8TW4 - chains F and G of the 8 polymer chains in the assembly; structure by electron microscopy, 3.30 A resolution.

[Chain F]
Protein: T-cell surface glycoprotein CD3 epsilon chain
Source organism: Homo sapiens
UniProt: P07766 (CD3E_HUMAN); residues 1-207 here = UniProt positions 1-207
Amino-acid sequence (207 residues; numbered 1 to 207; the number before each row is that of its first residue):
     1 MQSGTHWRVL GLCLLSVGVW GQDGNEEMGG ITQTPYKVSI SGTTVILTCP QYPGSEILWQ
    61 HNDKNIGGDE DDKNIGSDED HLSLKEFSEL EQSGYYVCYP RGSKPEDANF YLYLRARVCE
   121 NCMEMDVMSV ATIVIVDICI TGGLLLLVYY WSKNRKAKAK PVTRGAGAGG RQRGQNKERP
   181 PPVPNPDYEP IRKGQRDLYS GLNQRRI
Disordered / not traced: 1-35, 65-73, 123-207
Disulfide bonds: Cys49-Cys98, Cys119-Cys122

[Chain G]
Protein: T-cell surface glycoprotein CD3 gamma chain
Source organism: Homo sapiens
UniProt: P09693 (CD3G_HUMAN); numbering as in UniProt (aligned over 1-182)
Amino-acid sequence (190 residues; each row starts with the number of its first residue):
     1 MEQGKGLAVL ILAIILLQGT LAQSIKGNHL VKVYDYQEDG SVLLTCDAEA KNITWFKDGK
    61 MIGFLTEDKK KWNLGSNAKD PRGMYQCKGS QNKSKPLQVY YRMCQNCIEL NAATISGFLF
   121 AEIVSIFVLA VGVYFIAGQD GVRQSRASDK QTLLPNDQLY QPLKDREDDQ YSHLQGNQLR
   181 RNHHHHHHHH
Disordered / not traced: 1-26, 33-38, 130-190
Disulfide bonds: Cys46-Cys87, Cys104-Cys107
Glycans and other covalent adducts: N-acetylglucosamine (NAG) linked to Asn52, Asn92
Construct notes: expression tag (183-190)
UniProt features mapped onto this chain:
  - motif: Leu153, Leu154 (Di-leucine motif)
  - modified residue (Phosphoserine): Ser145, Ser148
  - glycosylation (N-linked (GlcNAc...) asparagine): Asn52, Asn92
  - mutagenesis: Leu153 (L153A: Abolishes lysosomal targeting; L153I: Diminished but persistent lysosomal targeting), Leu154 (L154A: Abolishes lysosomal targeting; L154A: Diminished but persistent lysosomal targeting; L154I: No effect), Tyr160 (Y160A: Abolishes lysosomal targeting), Leu163 (L163A: Abolishes lysosomal targeting)

[Interface between chain F and chain G]
Pairs across the interface - 30 pairs, chain F then chain G:
  Ile40(F) with Asn106(G)
  Tyr95(F) with Lys32(G)
  Glu106(F) with Lys95(G)
  Ala108(F) with Lys95(G), hydrogen bond (backbone-side chain)
  Asn109(F) with Pro96(G)
  Phe110(F) with Met84(G), hydrophobic; Gln98(G)
  Tyr111(F) with His29(G); Leu97(G), hydrophobic; Gln98(G), hydrogen bond (backbone-backbone)
  Leu112(F) with Gln98(G); Tyr100(G), hydrophobic
  Tyr113(F) with Gln98(G), hydrogen bond (backbone-backbone); Val99(G); Tyr100(G), hydrogen bond (backbone-backbone)
  Leu114(F) with Tyr100(G)
  Arg115(F) with Tyr101(G); Cys107(G)
  Arg117(F) with Cys104(G), hydrogen bond; Asn106(G), hydrogen bond (backbone-side chain); Cys107(G), hydrogen bond
  Val118(F) with Asn106(G); Cys107(G); Ile108(G), hydrogen bond (backbone-backbone)
  Cys119(F) with Asn106(G); Ile108(G)
  Glu120(F) with Ile108(G); Leu110(G)
  Cys122(F) with Gln105(G); Asn106(G)
Interface residues without a listed pair, chain F (18 interface residues in all): Tyr36, Val38

[Overview]
18 residues of chain F face 16 of chain G across their interface; the contacts include 8 hydrogen bonds. Polar
contacts include Ala108(F)-Lys95(G), Arg117(F)-Cys104(G) and Arg117(F)-Asn106(G). N-acetylglucosamine is
covalently linked to Asn52(G) and Asn92(G). Curated annotation (UniProt) lists 4 mutagenesis sites on chain G.
Here chain F is T-cell surface glycoprotein CD3 epsilon chain and chain G is T-cell surface glycoprotein CD3
gamma chain, both from Homo sapiens. Entry 8TW4 (TCR in nanodisc ND-I) was determined by electron microscopy,
deposited together with 8TW6.
